PDB entry 8DGU | X-ray diffraction, 1.89 A resolution | chains A and H of the 3 polymer chains in the assembly

== Chain A ==
Name: Spike protein S2'
Notes: fragment: Stem helix peptide, residues 1140-1164
UniProtKB: P0DTC2 (SPIKE_SARS2); numbering as in UniProt (aligned over 1140-1164)
Sequence (25 residues; row label = number of the first residue in the row):
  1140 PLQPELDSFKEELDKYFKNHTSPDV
Not modelled in the structure: 1140-1144, 1159-1164
UniProt features mapped onto this chain:
  - region: Asp1163, Val1164 (Heptad repeat 2)
  - glycosylation: Asn1158 (N-linked (GlcNAc...) (complex) asparagine)
What the authors report for this chain:
  - post-translational modification sites: Asn1158 (citing earlier work)
  - mutagenesis - F1148A, L1152A, F1156A: decreased binding to bnAbs
  - mutagenesis - E1151A, D1153A: decreased binding to certain bnAbs

== Chain H ==
Name: Antibody CC25.106 Fab heavy chain
Organism: Homo sapiens
Notes: antibody fragment or engineered binder
Sequence (220 residues; numbered 1 to 216 plus 4 insertion-coded residues; the number before each row is that of its first residue; a row labelled like 82A-82C holds insertion residues (82A, then the next letters in order)):
     1 EVQLVQSGAEVKKPGASLKVSCKASGYTFTDYYMHWVRQAPGQGLEWMGI
    51 IK
   52A P
    53 SAGNTRNAQKFQGRVTMTRDTSTSTVYMEL
82A-82C SAL
    83 RFEDTAVYYCARGGVHGLDYWGQGTLVTVSSASTKGPSVFPLAPSSKSTS
   133 GGTAALGCLVKDYFPEPVTVSWNSGALTSGVHTFPAVLQSSGLYSLSSVV
   183 TVPSSSLGTQTYICNVNHKPSNTKVDKRVEPKSC
Not modelled in the structure: 215-216
Disulfides: Cys22-Cys92, Cys140-Cys196

== How chain A and chain H interact ==
Pairs across the interface - 14 pairs, chain A then chain H:
  Phe1148(A) with Tyr33(H), hydrophobic; Lys52(H); Asn56(H); Thr57(H); Arg58(H)
  Lys1149(A) with Arg58(H)
  Glu1151(A) with Tyr33(H), hydrogen bond; Lys52(H), salt bridge
  Leu1152(A) with Tyr33(H); Ile50(H), hydrophobic
  Tyr1155(A) with Tyr33(H), hydrophobic; Gly95(H), hydrogen bond (side chain-backbone); His98(H), hydrogen bond (side chain-backbone)
  Phe1156(A) with His98(H)
Interface residues without a listed pair, chain H (11 interface residues in all): His35, Gly96, Val97
Interface features reported in the paper:
  - specific contacts: Asn56(H)-Phe1148(A) (pi stacking)
  - epitope / paratope residues, chain A: Phe1148(A), Glu1151(A), Leu1152(A), Tyr1155(A), Phe1156(A)
  - epitope / paratope residues, chain H: Tyr33(H), Ile50(H), Lys52(H), Asn56(H), Gly95(H)

== Overview ==
Chain A and chain H form an interface of 6 and 11 residues respectively; the contacts include 3 hydrogen bonds
and 1 salt bridge. Polar contacts include Glu1151(A)-Lys52(H), Glu1151(A)-Tyr33(H) and Tyr1155(A)-Gly95(H).
The paper describes pi stacking between Asn56(H) and Phe1148(A). From the paper: F1148A, L1152A and F1156A of
chain A reduce binding to bnAbs; epitope/paratope residues Phe1148(A), Glu1151(A) and Tyr33(H) among others; 5
substitutions were tested in all.
Chain A is Spike protein S2' and chain H is Antibody CC25.106 Fab heavy chain (Homo sapiens); the structure,
Crystal structure of SARS-CoV-2 spike stem helix peptide in complex with Fab of broadly neutralizing antibody
..., was determined by X-ray diffraction (same publication as 8DGW).
